5FTA - chains A and D of the 4 polymer chains in the assembly; structure by X-ray diffraction, 2.64 A resolution.

Chain A (and D):
Molecule: Btb/poz domain-containing adapter for CUL3-mediated rhoa degradation protein 3
Source organism: Homo sapiens
Notes: fragment: btb domain; chain D of this document is another copy of the same molecule, construct and numbering; everything in this record applies to it too
UniProtKB: Q9H3F6 (BACD3_HUMAN); residues 26-135 here = UniProt positions 26-135
Amino-acid sequence (112 residues; each row starts with the number of its first residue):
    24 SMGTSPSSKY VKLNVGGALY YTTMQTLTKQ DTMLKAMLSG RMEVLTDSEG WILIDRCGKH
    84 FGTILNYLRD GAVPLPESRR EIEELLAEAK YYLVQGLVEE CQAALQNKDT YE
Not modelled in the structure: 24-29, 131-135 (chain D: 24-31, 131-135)
Construct notes: expression tag (24-25); engineered mutation Leu-61 (Phe in Q9H3F6)
Bound ions: Hg2+ near Cys-80 (its only coordinating residue here)

How chain A and chain D interact:
Contacting residue pairs (11):
  Asn-37(A) / Tyr-33(D)  hydrogen bond
  Gly-39(A) / Arg-92(D)
  Gly-40(A) / Arg-92(D)
  Ala-41(A) / Arg-92(D)
  Leu-42(A) / Tyr-33(D)  hydrophobic
  Leu-42(A) / Tyr-44(D)
  Asp-70(A) / Lys-32(D)  salt bridge
  Asp-70(A) / Tyr-33(D)  hydrogen bond
  Trp-74(A) / Tyr-33(D)
  Trp-74(A) / Tyr-44(D)  hydrophobic
  Leu-76(A) / Lys-32(D)
Also at the interface, not in a pair above, chain A (9 interface residues in all): Glu-72
Also at the interface, not in a pair above, chain D (6 interface residues in all): Thr-45, Thr-46

Summary:
The interface between chain A and chain D involves 9 residues on one side and 6 on the other; the contacts
include 2 hydrogen bonds and 1 salt bridge. Among the polar pairs are Asp-70(A)/Lys-32(D), Asn-37(A)/Tyr-33(D)
and Asp-70(A)/Tyr-33(D).
Both chains are Btb/poz domain-containing adapter for CUL3-mediated rhoa degradation protein 3 (Homo sapiens).
Entry 5FTA (Crystal structure of the N-terminal BTB domain of human KCTD10) was determined by X-ray
diffraction, deposited together with 4UIJ, 5A15, 5A6R and 4CRH.
